PDB entry 5YI2 | X-ray diffraction, 2.60 A resolution | chains A and B of the 4 polymer chains in the assembly

Chain A (and B):
Molecule: Zinc transport transcriptional regulator
Source organism: Lactococcus lactis subsp. lactis
Notes: chain B of this document is another copy of the same molecule, construct and numbering; everything in this record applies to it too
UniProtKB: Q9CDU5 (Q9CDU5_LACLA); residues 2-146 here correspond to UniProt positions 1-145 (UniProt number = residue number - 1)
Amino-acid sequence (146 residues; each row starts with the number of its first residue):
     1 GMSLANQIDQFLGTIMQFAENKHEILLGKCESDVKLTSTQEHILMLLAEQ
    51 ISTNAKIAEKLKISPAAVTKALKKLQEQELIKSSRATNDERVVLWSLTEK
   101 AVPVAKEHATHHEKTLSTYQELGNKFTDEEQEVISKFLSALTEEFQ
Construct notes: expression tag (1)
Metal / ion sites: Zn2+ site 1: Glu24, His42, His108, His112; Zn2+ site 2: Cys30, Glu41, Glu107
Reported in the primary citation:
  - Zn2+ coordination: Glu24, Cys30, Glu41, His42, Glu107, His108, His112

How chain A and chain B interact:
Pairs across the interface (70):
  Gly1(A) - Gln120(B)  hydrogen bond (backbone-side chain)
  Leu4(A) - Gly123(B)
  Leu4(A) - Gln131(B)
  Ala5(A) - Leu116(B)
  Ala5(A) - Tyr119(B)  hydrophobic
  Ala5(A) - Gln120(B)
  Asn6(A) - Leu116(B)
  Gln7(A) - Ser135(B)  hydrogen bond
  Gln7(A) - Leu138(B)
  Gln7(A) - Ser139(B)  hydrogen bond
  Ile8(A) - Tyr119(B)  hydrophobic
  Asp9(A) - Leu116(B)
  Asp9(A) - Tyr119(B)
  Phe11(A) - Leu141(B)  hydrophobic
  Phe11(A) - Thr142(B)
  Leu12(A) - Tyr119(B)
  Ile15(A) - Leu12(B)  hydrophobic
  Ile15(A) - Ile15(B)  hydrophobic
  Ile15(A) - Phe145(B)  hydrophobic
  Met16(A) - Ile15(B)  hydrophobic
  Met16(A) - Ala19(B)  hydrophobic
  Met16(A) - His23(B)
  Met16(A) - Ile25(B)  hydrophobic
  Gln17(A) - Lys62(B)
  Phe18(A) - Phe145(B)
  Ala19(A) - Met16(B)  hydrophobic
  Lys22(A) - Met16(B)
  His23(A) - Met16(B)
  Glu24(A) - Met16(B)
  Ile25(A) - Met16(B)  hydrophobic
  Ile25(A) - Phe145(B)  hydrophobic
  Leu27(A) - Glu144(B)
  Leu27(A) - Phe145(B)  hydrophobic
  Lys62(A) - Gln17(B)  hydrogen bond (backbone-side chain)
  Leu116(A) - Ala5(B)
  Leu116(A) - Asn6(B)
  Leu116(A) - Asp9(B)
  Thr118(A) - Glu144(B)
  Tyr119(A) - Ala5(B)
  Tyr119(A) - Asp9(B)
  Tyr119(A) - Leu12(B)
  Gln120(A) - Ala5(B)
  Leu122(A) - Phe137(B)  hydrophobic
  Leu122(A) - Ala140(B)
  Leu122(A) - Leu141(B)
  Leu122(A) - Glu144(B)
  Phe126(A) - Phe137(B)  hydrophobic
  Glu130(A) - Val133(B)
  Gln131(A) - Leu4(B)
  Val133(A) - Glu130(B)
  Ile134(A) - Phe137(B)  hydrophobic
  Ser135(A) - Gln7(B)  hydrogen bond
  Phe137(A) - Leu122(B)  hydrophobic
  Phe137(A) - Phe126(B)  hydrophobic
  Phe137(A) - Ile134(B)  hydrophobic
  Phe137(A) - Leu138(B)  hydrophobic
  Leu138(A) - Gln7(B)
  Leu138(A) - Ile8(B)  hydrophobic
  Leu138(A) - Phe11(B)  hydrophobic
  Ser139(A) - Gln7(B)  hydrogen bond
  Ala140(A) - Leu122(B)
  Leu141(A) - Phe11(B)  hydrophobic
  Leu141(A) - Leu122(B)  hydrophobic
  Thr142(A) - Phe11(B)
  Glu144(A) - Leu27(B)
  Glu144(A) - Thr118(B)
  Phe145(A) - Ile15(B)  hydrophobic
  Phe145(A) - Phe18(B)  hydrophobic
  Phe145(A) - Ile25(B)  hydrophobic
  Phe145(A) - Leu27(B)  hydrophobic
Other interface residues (no listed pair), chain A (45 interface residues in all): Met2, Thr14, Leu61, Ile63, Gly123, Lys136
Other interface residues (no listed pair), chain B (41 interface residues in all): Gly13, Thr14, Thr115, Lys136

Overview:
The interface between chain A and chain B involves 45 residues on one side and 41 on the other; the contacts
include 6 hydrogen bonds. Polar contacts include Gly1(A)-Gln120(B), Gln7(A)-Ser135(B) and Gln7(A)-Ser139(B).
The Zn2+ site 1 is built by Glu24(A), His42(A), His108(A) and His112(A). From the paper: Zn2+ coordination by
Glu24(A), Cys30(A) and Glu41(A) among others.
Both chains are Zinc transport transcriptional regulator (Lactococcus lactis subsp. lactis). Entry 5YI2
(Structure of Lactococcus lactis ZitR, wild type in complex with DNA) was determined by X-ray diffraction,
deposited together with 5YI3.
